7V1X - chains A and F of the 6 polymer chains in the assembly; structure by X-ray diffraction, 1.76 A resolution.

# Chain A (and F)
Molecule: Difructose dianhydride I synthase/hydrolase
From: Bifidobacterium dentium
Notes: chain F of this document is another copy of the same molecule, construct and numbering; everything in this record applies to it too
UniProtKB: A0A6L9SN29 (A0A6L9SN29_9BIFI); residues 1-452 here = UniProt positions 1-452
Sequence (460 residues; row label = number of the first residue in the row):
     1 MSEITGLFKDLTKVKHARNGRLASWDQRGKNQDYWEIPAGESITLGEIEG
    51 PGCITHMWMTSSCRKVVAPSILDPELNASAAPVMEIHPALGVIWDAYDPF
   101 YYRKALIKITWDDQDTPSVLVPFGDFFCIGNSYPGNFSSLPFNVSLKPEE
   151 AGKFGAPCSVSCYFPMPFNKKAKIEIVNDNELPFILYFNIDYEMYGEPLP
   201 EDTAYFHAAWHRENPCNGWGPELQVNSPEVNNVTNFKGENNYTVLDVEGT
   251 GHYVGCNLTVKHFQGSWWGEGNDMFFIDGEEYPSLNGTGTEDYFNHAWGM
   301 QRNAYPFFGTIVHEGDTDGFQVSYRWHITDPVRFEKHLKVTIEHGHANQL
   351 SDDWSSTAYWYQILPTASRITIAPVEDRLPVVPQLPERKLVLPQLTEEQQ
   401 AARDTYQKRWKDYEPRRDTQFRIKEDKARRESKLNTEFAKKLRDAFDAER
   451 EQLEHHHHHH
Unresolved in the structure: 1-2, 450-460
Differences from the reference sequence: expression tag (453-460)
Metal / ion sites: Ca2+ site 1: N31, D33 (shared with 3 residues of chain B); Ca2+ site 2: E270, N272, T288 (shared with 2 residues of chain D)
Ligand contacts:
  - beta-D-fructofuranose (FRU), molecule 1: W58, T60, P82, Y187
  - beta-D-fructofuranose (FRU), molecule 2: N226, W267, G269, E270, T288, G289, E291, D292, A297, W298, G299
Reported in the primary citation:
  - binding site for beta-D-fructofuranose: Y187, W267, E270, E291, D292, W298
  - catalytic residues: E270, E291
  - Ca2+ coordination: E270, N272, T288
  - mutagenesis - E270A, E291Q, D292A, D292N, W298A: decreased catalytic activity
  - mutagenesis - Y187F: unchanged catalytic activity
  - mutagenesis - Y187A: abolished catalytic activity
  - mutagenesis - E85A, E85Q, K147A: unchanged catalytic activity on pNP-alpha-D-Araf
  - mutagenesis - E85A, E85Q, K147A: decreased catalytic activity on inulobiose
  - specificity-determining residues: E85, K147
  - mutagenesis - W267A, E270Q, E291A: abolished expression

# Chain A / chain F interface
Pairs across the interface (114; chain A residue first):
  A68(A) with Q224(F)
  H87(A) with S266(F)
  P88(A) with Q224(F), hydrogen bond (backbone-side chain); V225(F); G265(F); S266(F)
  A89(A) with N226(F), hydrogen bond (backbone-side chain); W267(F), hydrophobic
  L90(A) with N226(F)
  G91(A) with Q224(F); V225(F); N226(F); S227(F); P228(F)
  V92(A) with Q224(F)
  I93(A) with Q224(F), hydrogen bond (backbone-side chain)
  W94(A) with Q224(F); Q264(F); G265(F)
  P215(A) with R388(F); L390(F), hydrophobic
  N217(A) with P393(F)
  G218(A) with L392(F); P393(F)
  W219(A) with L392(F); P393(F), hydrophobic; L395(F), hydrophobic; Q399(F); R403(F), hydrogen bond (backbone-side chain)
  G220(A) with R403(F)
  P221(A) with L390(F), hydrophobic
  E222(A) with R403(F), salt bridge
  L223(A) with Y406(F), hydrophobic
  Q224(A) with A68(F); P88(F), hydrogen bond (side chain-backbone); G91(F); V92(F); I93(F), hydrogen bond (side chain-backbone); W94(F); Y406(F), hydrogen bond (backbone-side chain)
  V225(A) with P88(F); G91(F)
  N226(A) with A89(F), hydrogen bond (side chain-backbone); L90(F); G91(F)
  S227(A) with G91(F); Y406(F)
  P228(A) with G91(F); R409(F)
  E229(A) with A402(F); T405(F); Y406(F); R409(F), salt bridge
  V233(A) with E398(F); Q399(F); A402(F), hydrophobic
  T234(A) with E398(F), hydrogen bond
  K261(A) with L385(F)
  F263(A) with L385(F), hydrophobic; R388(F)
  Q264(A) with W94(F)
  G265(A) with P88(F); W94(F)
  S266(A) with H87(F); P88(F); A89(F)
  W267(A) with A89(F), hydrophobic
  S351(A) with R388(F), hydrogen bond (backbone-side chain)
  V381(A) with L385(F), hydrophobic
  V382(A) with L385(F); P386(F)
  P383(A) with P383(F), hydrophobic; Q384(F); L385(F)
  Q384(A) with P383(F); Q384(F), hydrogen bond (backbone-backbone)
  L385(A) with K261(F); V381(F), hydrophobic; P383(F)
  P386(A) with V382(F)
  R388(A) with N214(F), hydrogen bond; P215(F); F263(F); S351(F), hydrogen bond (side chain-backbone); D352(F); D353(F)
  L390(A) with P215(F), hydrophobic; P221(F), hydrophobic; S351(F)
  L392(A) with G218(F); W219(F)
  P393(A) with N217(F); G218(F); W219(F)
  L395(A) with W219(F), hydrophobic
  E398(A) with N232(F); V233(F); T234(F), hydrogen bond
  Q399(A) with W219(F); V233(F)
  A402(A) with E229(F); V233(F), hydrophobic
  R403(A) with W219(F), hydrogen bond (side chain-backbone); G220(F); E222(F), salt bridge; L223(F)
  T405(A) with E229(F)
  Y406(A) with L223(F), hydrophobic; Q224(F), hydrogen bond (side chain-backbone); S227(F); E229(F)
  R409(A) with S227(F); P228(F); E229(F), salt bridge
Also at the interface, not in a pair above, chain A (55 interface residues in all): P69, I71, N214, N232, D352
Also at the interface, not in a pair above, chain F (55 interface residues in all): P69

# Summary
The chain A/chain F interface involves 55 residues from each chain; the contacts include 16 hydrogen bonds and
4 salt bridges. Polar pairs include E222(A)-R403(F), E229(A)-R409(F) and P88(A)-Q224(F). The paper reports
catalytic residues E270(A) and E291(A); E270A, E291Q and D292A of chain A, among others, reduce catalytic
activity; 13 substitutions were tested in all.
Chain A and chain F are both Difructose dianhydride I synthase/hydrolase (Bifidobacterium dentium); the
structure, Difructose dianhydride I synthase/hydrolase (alphaFFase1) from Bifidobacterium dentium in complex
with beta-D-fructofuranose, was determined by X-ray diffraction together with 7V1V and 7V1W from the same
study.
